Entry 1SDB (X-ray diffraction, 1.65 A resolution); this record covers chains A and B.

[Chain A]
Protein: DESB1-2 despentapeptide (B26-B30) insulin
Organism: Sus scrofa
Reference sequence: P01315 (INS_PIG); residues 1-21 here correspond to UniProt positions 88-108 (UniProt number = residue number + 87)
Chain sequence (21 residues; row label = number of the first residue in the row):
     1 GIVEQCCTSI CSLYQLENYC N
Cystine bridges: C6-C11

[Chain B]
Protein: DESB1-2 despentapeptide (B26-B30) insulin
Organism: Sus scrofa
Reference sequence: P01315 (INS_PIG); residues 3-25 here correspond to UniProt positions 27-49 (UniProt number = residue number + 24)
Chain sequence (23 residues; each row starts with the number of its first residue):
     3 NQHLCGSHLV EALYLVCGER GFF

[Chain A / chain B interface]
Pairs across the interface (29):
  I2(A) - L11(B)  hydrophobic
  I2(A) - L15(B)  hydrophobic
  C6(A) - H5(B)
  C6(A) - L6(B)  hydrogen bond (backbone-backbone)
  C7(A) - H5(B)  hydrogen bond (backbone-side chain)
  C7(A) - L6(B)
  C7(A) - C7(B)  disulfide
  T8(A) - H5(B)  hydrogen bond (backbone-side chain)
  S9(A) - H5(B)  hydrogen bond (backbone-side chain)
  I10(A) - N3(B)
  I10(A) - Q4(B)
  I10(A) - H5(B)
  C11(A) - N3(B)
  L16(A) - A14(B)
  L16(A) - L15(B)  hydrophobic
  L16(A) - V18(B)  hydrophobic
  E17(A) - V18(B)
  E17(A) - R22(B)  salt bridge
  N18(A) - F25(B)
  Y19(A) - F24(B)
  Y19(A) - F25(B)  hydrogen bond (backbone-backbone)
  C20(A) - C19(B)  disulfide
  C20(A) - R22(B)
  C20(A) - G23(B)
  C20(A) - F25(B)
  N21(A) - R22(B)  hydrogen bond (side chain-backbone)
  N21(A) - G23(B)  hydrogen bond (backbone-backbone)
  N21(A) - F24(B)
  N21(A) - F25(B)  hydrogen bond (side chain-backbone)
Other interface residues (no listed pair), chain A (16 interface residues in all): V3, S12, L13
Disulfides between the chains: C7(A)-C7(B), C20(A)-C19(B)

[Summary]
The interface between chain A and chain B involves 16 residues on one side and 14 on the other; the contacts
include 2 disulfide bonds, 8 hydrogen bonds and 1 salt bridge. Among the polar pairs are E17(A)-R22(B),
C7(A)-H5(B) and T8(A)-H5(B).
Here chain A is DESB1-2 despentapeptide (B26-B30) insulin and chain B is DESB1-2 despentapeptide (B26-B30)
insulin, both from Sus scrofa. Entry 1SDB (Porcine DESB1-2 despentapeptide(b26-B30) insulin) was determined by
X-ray diffraction.
